Entry 1YYZ (X-ray diffraction, 1.85 A resolution); this record covers chain A.

# Chain A
Protein: Fructose-1,6-bisphosphatase
Source organism: Sus scrofa
Notes: EC 3.1.3.11
UniProt: P00636 (F16P_PIG); numbering as in UniProt (aligned over 1-337)
Sequence (337 residues; numbered 1 to 337; the number before each row is that of its first residue):
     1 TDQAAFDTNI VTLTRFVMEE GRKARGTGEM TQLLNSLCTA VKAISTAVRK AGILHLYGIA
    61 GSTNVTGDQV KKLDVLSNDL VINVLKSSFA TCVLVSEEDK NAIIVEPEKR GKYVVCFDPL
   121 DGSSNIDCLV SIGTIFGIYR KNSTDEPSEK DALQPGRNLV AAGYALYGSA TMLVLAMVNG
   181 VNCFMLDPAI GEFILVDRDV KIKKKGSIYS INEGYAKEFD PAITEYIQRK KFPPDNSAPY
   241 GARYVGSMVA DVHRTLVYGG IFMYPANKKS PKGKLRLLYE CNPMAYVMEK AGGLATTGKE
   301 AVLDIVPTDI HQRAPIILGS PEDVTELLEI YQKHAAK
Unresolved in the structure: 1-9, 336-337
Construct notes: engineered mutation Leu54 (Ala in P00636)
Metal / ion sites: Mg2+ site 1: Glu97, Asp118, Leu120 (together with phosphate ion); Mg2+ site 2: Asp118, Asp121, Glu280 (together with phosphate ion)
Small-molecule neighbours:
  - adenosine monophosphate (AMP): Val17, Glu20, Gly21, Ala24, Gly26, Thr27, Gly28, Glu29, Met30, Thr31, Lys112, Tyr113, Arg140, Met177
  - 6-O-phosphono-beta-D-fructofuranose (F6P): Asp121, Gly122, Ser123, Asn212, Tyr215, Arg243, Tyr244, Gly246, Ser247, Met248, Phe262, Tyr264, Lys274, Leu275, Arg276, Glu280
Swiss-Prot annotation at these positions:
  - binding site (Mg(2+)): Glu98

# In short
Ligands of chain A: 6-O-phosphono-beta-D-fructofuranose and adenosine monophosphate. Glu97, Asp118 and Leu120
coordinate Mg2+ site 1. Asp118, Asp121 and Glu280 form the Mg2+ site 2. From UniProt: Mg2+-binding residue
Glu98.
Chain A is Fructose-1,6-bisphosphatase (Sus scrofa); the structure, R-State AMP Complex Reveals Initial Steps
of the Quaternary Transition of Fructose-1,6-bisphosphatase, was determined by X-ray diffraction together with
1YZ0 and 1YXI from the same study.
